Entry 6CZ6 (X-ray diffraction, 2.70 A resolution); this record covers chains A and C of the 4 polymer chains in the assembly.

Chain A (and C):
Name: HTH-type transcriptional regulator PrpR
Organism: Mycobacterium tuberculosis
Notes: chain C of this document is another copy of the same molecule, construct and numbering; everything in this record applies to it too
UniProt: O06581 (PRPR_MYCTU); numbering as in UniProt (aligned over 81-486)
Chain sequence (429 residues; row label = number of the first residue in the row):
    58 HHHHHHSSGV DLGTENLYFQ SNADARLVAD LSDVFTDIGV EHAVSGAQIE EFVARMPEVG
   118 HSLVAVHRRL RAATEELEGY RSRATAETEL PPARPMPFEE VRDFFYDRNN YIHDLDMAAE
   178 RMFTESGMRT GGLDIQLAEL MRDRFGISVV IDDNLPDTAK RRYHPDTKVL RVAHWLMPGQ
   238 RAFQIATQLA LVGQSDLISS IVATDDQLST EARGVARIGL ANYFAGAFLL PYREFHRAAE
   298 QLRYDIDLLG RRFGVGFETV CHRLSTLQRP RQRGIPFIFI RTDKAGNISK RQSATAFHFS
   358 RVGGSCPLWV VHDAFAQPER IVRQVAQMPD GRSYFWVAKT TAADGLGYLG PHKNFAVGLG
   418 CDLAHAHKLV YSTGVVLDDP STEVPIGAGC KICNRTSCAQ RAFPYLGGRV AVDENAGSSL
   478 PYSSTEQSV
Not modelled in the structure: 58-152, 481-486 (chain C: 58-152, 466, 481-486)
Differences from the reference sequence: expression tag (58-80); conflict I337 (Val in O06581)
Modified positions: Mse113 (selenomethionine); Mse153, Mse174, Mse179, Mse185, Mse198, Mse234, Mse385 (selenomethionine; parent Met)
Ion coordination: 4Fe-4S cluster Fe: C363, C447, C450, C455
Ligand contacts:
  - coenzyme A (COA), molecule 1: F155, V158, R159, F162, K217, Q237, F240, V272, I275, G276, N279, Y280, G283, E315, T316, H319, R338, S346, K347, R348, K410
  - coenzyme A (COA), molecule 2: S475, P478, Y479
  - 4Fe-4S cluster (SF4): C363, P364, L365, P442, I443, G444, A445, G446, C447, C450, R452, C455, Q457, R458
What the authors report for this chain:
  - 4Fe-4S cluster coordination: C363, C447, C450, C455
  - binding site for coenzyme A: F155, K217, F240, H319, R338, K347, K410
  - specificity-determining residues: F155 (from molecular simulation)
  - mutagenesis - F240A, F240A/H319A, H319A, C363A, C450A: abolished signaling in response to propionate
  - mutagenesis - F155H: decreased signaling in response to propionate
  - mutagenesis - F155A: abolished signaling
  - mutagenesis - F155W, F155Y: unchanged signaling
  - self-association interface (contacts with another copy of this molecule); pairs are residue here / residue on that copy: D302-Y405 (hydrogen bond), L305, I378, V427, Y428

Chain A / chain C interface:
Contacting residue pairs - 40 pairs, chain A then chain C:
  R186(A) - D210(C)  salt bridge
  D210(A) - R186(C)  salt bridge
  D214(A) - R308(C)  hydrogen bond (backbone-side chain)
  H231(A) - R308(C)
  W232(A) - R308(C)
  Mse234(A) - Mse234(C)
  P235(A) - P235(C)  hydrophobic
  D302(A) - G404(C)
  D302(A) - Y405(C)  hydrogen bond (side chain-backbone)
  D304(A) - G402(C)
  L305(A) - L403(C)
  L305(A) - G404(C)
  R308(A) - D214(C)  hydrogen bond (side chain-backbone)
  R308(A) - H231(C)  hydrogen bond (backbone-side chain)
  R308(A) - W232(C)
  R308(A) - D401(C)
  R308(A) - G402(C)
  R308(A) - L403(C)
  K341(A) - R377(C)
  E376(A) - E376(C)
  R377(A) - K341(C)
  I378(A) - Y405(C)  hydrophobic
  R380(A) - Y405(C)  hydrogen bond
  G402(A) - D304(C)
  G402(A) - R308(C)
  L403(A) - L305(C)
  L403(A) - R308(C)
  G404(A) - D302(C)
  G404(A) - L305(C)
  Y405(A) - D302(C)  hydrogen bond (backbone-side chain)
  Y405(A) - I378(C)  hydrophobic
  Y405(A) - R380(C)  hydrogen bond
  Y405(A) - V427(C)
  Y405(A) - Y428(C)  hydrophobic
  L406(A) - V427(C)  hydrophobic
  L406(A) - T430(C)
  V427(A) - Y405(C)
  V427(A) - L406(C)  hydrophobic
  Y428(A) - Y405(C)  hydrophobic
  T430(A) - L406(C)
Interface residues without a listed pair, chain A (27 interface residues in all): R309, P375, D401
Interface residues without a listed pair, chain C (27 interface residues in all): R309, P375
The authors on this interface:
  - specific contacts: Y405(A)-D302(C) (backbone contact)
  - interface residues, chain C: L305(C), I378(C), V427(C), Y428(C)

Summary:
The chain A/chain C interface involves 27 residues from each chain, with 7 hydrogen bonds and 2 salt bridges.
Polar pairs include R186(A)-D210(C), D214(A)-R308(C) and D302(A)-Y405(C). The paper describes a backbone
contact between Y405(A) and D302(C). From the paper: a binding site for coenzyme A at F155(A), K217(A) and
F240(A) among others; F240A, F240A/H319A and H319A of chain A, among others, abolish signaling in response to
propionate; 9 substitutions were tested in all.
Chain A and chain C are both HTH-type transcriptional regulator PrpR (Mycobacterium tuberculosis); the
structure, Mycobacterium tuberculosis transcriptional regulator, was determined by X-ray diffraction (same
publication as 6CYJ, 6CYY and 6D2S).
